PDB entry 7OM3 | X-ray diffraction, 1.92 A resolution | chains A and P of the 3 polymer chains in the assembly

== Chain A ==
Protein: DNA polymerase
Organism: Thermococcus kodakarensis KOD1
Notes: EC 2.7.7.7
UniProtKB: P77933 (DPOL_THEKO); the construct lacks a stretch of the UniProt sequence, so the offset changes along the chain: 1-406 = UniProt 1-406; 407-490 = UniProt 767-850; 491-774 = UniProt 1388-1671
Chain sequence (774 residues; row label = number of the first residue in the row):
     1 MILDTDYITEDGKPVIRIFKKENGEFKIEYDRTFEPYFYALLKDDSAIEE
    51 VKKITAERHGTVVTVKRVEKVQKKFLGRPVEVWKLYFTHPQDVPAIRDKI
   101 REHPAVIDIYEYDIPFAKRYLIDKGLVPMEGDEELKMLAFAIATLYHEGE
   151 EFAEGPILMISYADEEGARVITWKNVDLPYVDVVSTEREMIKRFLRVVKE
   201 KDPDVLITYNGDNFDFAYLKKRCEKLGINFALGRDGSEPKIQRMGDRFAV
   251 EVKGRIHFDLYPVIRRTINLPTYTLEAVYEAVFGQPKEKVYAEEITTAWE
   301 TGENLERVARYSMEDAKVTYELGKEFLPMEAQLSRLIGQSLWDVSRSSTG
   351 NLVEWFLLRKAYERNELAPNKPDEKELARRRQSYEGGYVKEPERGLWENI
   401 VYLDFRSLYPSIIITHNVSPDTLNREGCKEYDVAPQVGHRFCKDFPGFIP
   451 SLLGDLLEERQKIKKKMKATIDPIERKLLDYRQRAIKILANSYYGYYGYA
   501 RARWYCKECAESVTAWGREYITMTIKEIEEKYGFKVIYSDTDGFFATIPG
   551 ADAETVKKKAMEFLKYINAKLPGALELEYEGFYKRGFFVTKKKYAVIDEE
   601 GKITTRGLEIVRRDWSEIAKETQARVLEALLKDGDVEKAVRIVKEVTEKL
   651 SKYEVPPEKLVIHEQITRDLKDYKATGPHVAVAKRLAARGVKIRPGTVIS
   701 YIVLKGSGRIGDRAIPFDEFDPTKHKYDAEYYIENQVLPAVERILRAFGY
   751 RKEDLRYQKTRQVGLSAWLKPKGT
Not modelled in the structure: 760-774
Sequence notes: engineered mutation Ala141 (Asp in P77933), Ala143 (Glu in P77933)
Cystine bridges: Cys428-Cys442, Cys506-Cys509
What the authors report for this chain:
  - binding site for 21nt Template: Tyr37, Arg58, His59, Glu111, Ile114, Arg119, Asp343, Asn351, Trp355, Ser492, Tyr496
  - specificity-determining residues: Glu111, Ile114

== Chain P ==
Molecule: Primer
Sequence (12 nucleotides; each row starts with the number of its first residue):
     1 GACCACGGCCAC
Modified positions: DOC (2',3'-dideoxycytidine-5'-monophosphate) at position 12

== How chain A and chain P interact ==
Contacting residue pairs (29; chain A residue first):
  Asn269(A) with DC10(P), hydrogen bond to the phosphate
  Asp540(A) with DOC_12(P), sugar contact
  Asp542(A) with DOC_12(P), sugar contact
  Lys592(A) with DA11(P), hydrogen bond to the base
  Tyr594(A) with DOC_12(P), hydrogen bond to the phosphate
  Arg606(A) with DA11(P), phosphate contact; DOC_12(P), salt bridge to the phosphate
  Gly607(A) with DC10(P), phosphate contact; DA11(P), hydrogen bond to the phosphate
  Val611(A) with DC10(P), phosphate contact
  Arg612(A) with DG8(P), hydrogen bond to the base; DC9(P), hydrogen bond to the sugar; DC10(P), phosphate contact
  Arg613(A) with DC9(P), salt bridge to the phosphate; DC10(P), hydrogen bond to the phosphate
  Glu664(A) with DG8(P), sugar contact; DC9(P), phosphate contact
  Gln665(A) with DG8(P), phosphate contact; DC9(P), hydrogen bond to the phosphate
  Thr667(A) with DG8(P), hydrogen bond to the phosphate
  Arg668(A) with DG7(P), salt bridge to the phosphate; DG8(P), salt bridge to the phosphate
  Tyr673(A) with DG7(P), phosphate contact; DG8(P), hydrogen bond to the phosphate
  Lys674(A) with DC6(P), salt bridge to the phosphate; DG7(P), hydrogen bond to the phosphate
  Ala675(A) with DC6(P), phosphate contact; DG7(P), hydrogen bond to the phosphate
  His679(A) with DG8(P), salt bridge to the phosphate
Also at the interface, not in a pair above, chain A (23 interface residues in all): Thr541, Thr605, Asp614, Ile666, Asp672

== Summary ==
23 residues of chain A face 7 of chain P across their interface; the contacts include 12 hydrogen bonds and 6
salt bridges. Polar contacts include Lys592(A)-DA11(P), Arg612(A)-DG8(P) and Arg612(A)-DC9(P). The paper
reports a binding site for 21nt Template at Tyr37(A), Arg58(A) and His59(A) among others; specificity
determinants Glu111(A) and Ile114(A).
Chain A is DNA polymerase (Thermococcus kodakarensis KOD1) and chain P is Primer; the structure, Crystal
structure of KOD DNA Polymerase in a binary complex with Hypoxanthine containing template, was determined by
X-ray diffraction together with 7OMB and 7OMG from the same study.
